Entry 3IB7 (X-ray diffraction, 1.60 A resolution); this record covers chain A.

[Chain A]
Name: Icc protein
Organism: Mycobacterium tuberculosis
Notes: EC 3.1.4.17
UniProtKB: O06629 (O06629_MYCTU); numbering as in UniProt (aligned over 2-318)
Chain sequence (330 residues; row label = number of the first residue in the row; numbers below 1 keep their minus sign (Gly-11 is residue -11)):
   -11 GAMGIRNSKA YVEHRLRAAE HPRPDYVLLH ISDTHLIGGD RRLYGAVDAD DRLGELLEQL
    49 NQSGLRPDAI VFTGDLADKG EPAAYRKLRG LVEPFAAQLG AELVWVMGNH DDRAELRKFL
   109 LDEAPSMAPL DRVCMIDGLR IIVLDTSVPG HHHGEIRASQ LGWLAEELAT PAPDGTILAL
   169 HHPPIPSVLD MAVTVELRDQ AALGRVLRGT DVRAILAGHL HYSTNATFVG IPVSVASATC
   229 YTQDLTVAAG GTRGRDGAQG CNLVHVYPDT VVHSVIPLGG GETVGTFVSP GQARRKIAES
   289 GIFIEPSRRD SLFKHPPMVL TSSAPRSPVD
Unresolved in the structure: -11 to 3, 299-318
Differences from the reference sequence: expression tag (-11 to 1)
Metal / ion sites: Fe ion: Asp21, His23, Asp63, His209 (together with acetate ion); Mn2+: Asp63, Asn97 (together with acetate ion)
From the paper describing this entry:
  - conformationally variable residues (helix shift, loop rearrangement, order/disorder transition, side-chain flip): Leu4 to His9, Gly26 to Val35, Val136 to Gly142, Ile173 to Val183, Tyr210, Tyr229 to Gln247
  - self-association interface (contacts with another copy of this molecule): Ile173 to Val183, Tyr229 to Gln247, Leu266 to Ile290
  - contacts within the chain: Ser175-Tyr210 (hydrogen bond), Val176-Tyr210 (backbone contact)
  - mutagenesis - N97A: abolished catalytic activity on bis-pNPP
  - mutagenesis - N97A: abolished catalytic activity on 3',5'-cAMP
  - mutagenesis - N97A, H98A, Y229A: decreased catalytic activity on 2',3'-cAMP
  - mutagenesis - H98A, H209A, Y229A: decreased catalytic activity on bis-pNPP
  - mutagenesis - H98A, H209A, Y229A: decreased catalytic activity on 3',5'-cAMP
  - catalytic residues: His98, His209 (proposed by the authors, not directly observed)
  - Fe ion coordination: His209
  - mutagenesis - H209A: unchanged catalytic activity on 2',3'-cAMP
  - mutagenesis - H140A: unchanged catalytic activity on any of the substrates
  - binding site for bis-tris buffer: His139, His140

[Overview]
Asp21, His23, Asp63 and His209 form the Fe ion site. Asp63 and Asn97 coordinate Mn2+. The paper reports
catalytic residues His98 and His209; N97A, H98A and Y229A reduce catalytic activity on 2',3'-cAMP; 5
substitutions were tested in all.
Chain A is Icc protein (Mycobacterium tuberculosis); the structure, Crystal structure of full length Rv0805,
was determined by X-ray diffraction together with 3IB8 from the same study.
